4M6J - chain A; structure by X-ray diffraction, 1.20 A resolution.

[Chain A]
Molecule: Dihydrofolate reductase
From: Homo sapiens
Notes: EC 1.5.1.3
UniProtKB: P00374 (DYR_HUMAN); residues 0-186 here correspond to UniProt positions 1-187 (UniProt number = residue number + 1)
Sequence (187 residues; each row starts with the number of its first residue; numbering starts at 0):
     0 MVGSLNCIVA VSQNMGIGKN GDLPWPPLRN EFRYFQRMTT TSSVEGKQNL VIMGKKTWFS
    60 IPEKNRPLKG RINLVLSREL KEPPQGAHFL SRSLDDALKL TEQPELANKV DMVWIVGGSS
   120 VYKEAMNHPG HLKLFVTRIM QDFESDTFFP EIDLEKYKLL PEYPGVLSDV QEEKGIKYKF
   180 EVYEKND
Disordered / not traced: 0-2
Small-molecule neighbours: NADPH (NDP; NADPH dihydro-nicotinamide-adenine-dinucleotide phosphate): V8, A9, I16, G17, K18, G20, D21, L22, W24, G53, K54, K55, T56, L75, S76, R77, E78, R91, S92, L93, V115, G116, G117, S118, S119, V120, Y121, E123, T146
Reported in the primary citation:
  - contacts within the chain: T38-N48 (hydrogen bond), T40-N48 (hydrogen bond), N48-M111 (hydrogen bond)
  - binding site for NADPH: S119

[In short]
Chain A binds NADPH. From the paper: a binding site for NADPH at S119; contacts within the chain involving
N48, T38 and T40 among others.
Chain A is Dihydrofolate reductase (Homo sapiens); the structure, Crystal structure of human dihydrofolate
reductase (DHFR) bound to NADPH, was determined by X-ray diffraction, deposited together with 4M6K and 4M6L.
